Entry 4GLW (X-ray diffraction, 2.00 A resolution); this record covers chains A and B.

[Chain A (and B)]
Protein: DNA ligase
From: Streptococcus pneumoniae
Notes: EC 6.5.1.2; chain B of this document is another copy of the same molecule, construct and numbering; everything in this record applies to it too
UniProt: C1CKI0 (DNLJ_STRZP); numbering as in UniProt (aligned over 1-305)
Sequence (305 residues; row label = number of the first residue in the row):
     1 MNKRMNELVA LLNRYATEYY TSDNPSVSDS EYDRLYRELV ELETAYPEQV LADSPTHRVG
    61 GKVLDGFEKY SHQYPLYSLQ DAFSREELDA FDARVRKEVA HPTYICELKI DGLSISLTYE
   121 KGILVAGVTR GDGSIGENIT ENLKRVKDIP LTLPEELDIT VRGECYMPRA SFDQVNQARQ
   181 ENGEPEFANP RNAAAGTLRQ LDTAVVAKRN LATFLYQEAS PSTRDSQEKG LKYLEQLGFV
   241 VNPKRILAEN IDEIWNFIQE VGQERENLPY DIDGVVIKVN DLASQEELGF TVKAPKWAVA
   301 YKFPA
Not modelled in the structure: 1, 8-36 (chain B: 1, 14-35, 305)
Residues lining bound ligands: 7-methoxy-6-methylpteridine-2,4-diamine (0XT): Tyr-77, Ser-78, Leu-79, Glu-107, Leu-108, Lys-109, Arg-162, Glu-164, Tyr-216, Gln-217, Val-276, Lys-278, Pro-295, Trp-297, Ala-298
Swiss-Prot annotation at these positions:
  - active site: Lys-109 (N6-AMP-lysine intermediate)
  - binding site (NAD(+)): Asp-29 to Asp-33, Ser-78, Leu-79, Glu-107, Arg-130, Glu-164, Lys-278, Lys-302

[How chain A and chain B interact]
Residue-residue contacts (15; chain A residue first):
  Pro-154(A) with Gln-236(B)
  Glu-155(A) with Arg-224(B), salt bridge; Tyr-233(B); Gln-236(B)
  Glu-156(A) with Lys-229(B), hydrogen bond (backbone-side chain)
  Leu-157(A) with Arg-224(B)
  Thr-223(A) with Thr-223(B)
  Arg-224(A) with Glu-155(B), salt bridge; Leu-157(B); Tyr-233(B), hydrogen bond
  Lys-229(A) with Glu-156(B)
  Tyr-233(A) with Glu-155(B); Arg-224(B), hydrogen bond
  Gln-236(A) with Pro-154(B); Glu-155(B)
Also at the interface, not in a pair above, chain A (10 interface residues in all): Asp-225
Also at the interface, not in a pair above, chain B (10 interface residues in all): Asp-158

[Summary]
The chain A/chain B interface involves 10 residues from each chain, with 3 hydrogen bonds and 2 salt bridges.
Among the polar pairs are Glu-155(A)/Arg-224(B), Glu-156(A)/Lys-229(B) and Arg-224(A)/Tyr-233(B). Ligands of
chain A: 7-methoxy-6-methylpteridine-2,4-diamine. UniProt lists active-site residue Lys-109(A) and 12
NAD+-binding residues on chain A.
Both chains are DNA ligase (Streptococcus pneumoniae). Entry 4GLW (DNA ligase A in complex with inhibitor) was
determined by X-ray diffraction.
